8FA2 - chains A and D of the 6 polymer chains in the assembly; structure by electron microscopy, 2.82 A resolution.

== Chain A ==
Name: Scaffolded Spike protein S2' HR1
Organism: Nostoc punctiforme PCC 73102
UniProtKB: chimeric construct of B2J981, P0DTC2: residues 742-915 from B2J981 (B2J981_NOSP7) positions 5-178 (UniProt number = residue number - 737); residues 917-988 from P0DTC2 (SPIKE_SARS2) positions 917-988 (same numbers)
Chain sequence (257 residues; each row starts with the number of its first residue):
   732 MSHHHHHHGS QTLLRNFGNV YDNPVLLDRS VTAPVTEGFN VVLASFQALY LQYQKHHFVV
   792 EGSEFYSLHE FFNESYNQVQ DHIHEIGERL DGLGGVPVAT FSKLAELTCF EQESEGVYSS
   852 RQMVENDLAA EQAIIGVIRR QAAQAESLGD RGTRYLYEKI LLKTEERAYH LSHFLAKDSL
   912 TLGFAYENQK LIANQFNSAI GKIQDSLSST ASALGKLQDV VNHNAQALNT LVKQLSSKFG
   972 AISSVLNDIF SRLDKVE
Unresolved in the structure: 732-917
Differences from the reference sequence: initiating methionine (732); expression tag (733-741); linker (916); conflict His954 (Gln in P0DTC2), Lys969 (Asn in P0DTC2), Phe981 (Leu in P0DTC2)
From the paper describing this entry:
  - self-association interface (contacts with another copy of this molecule); pairs are residue here / residue on that copy: Lys969-Phe970

== Chain D ==
Name: Spike protein S2' 42G
Organism: Severe acute respiratory syndrome coronavirus 2
UniProtKB: P0DTC2 (SPIKE_SARS2); the construct has insertions or renumbered stretches relative to UniProt, so the offset changes along the chain: 1157-1166 = UniProt 1157-1166; 1168-1202 = UniProt 1167-1201
Chain sequence (46 residues; row label = number of the first residue in the row):
  1157 KNHTSPDVDL GGDISGINAS VVNIQKEIDR LNEVAKNLNE SLIDLQ
Unresolved in the structure: 1157-1158, 1202
Differences from the reference sequence: insertion (1167)
Curated features (UniProtKB/Swiss-Prot):
  - glycosylation (N-linked (GlcNAc...) asparagine): Asn1158 (complex), Asn1174 (complex), Asn1195 (complex)

== Chain A / chain D interface ==
Pairs across the interface (44):
  Gln920(A) - Leu1201(D)
  Ala924(A) - Leu1201(D)  hydrophobic
  Phe927(A) - Ser1197(D)
  Phe927(A) - Ile1199(D)  hydrophobic
  Asn928(A) - Leu1198(D)
  Asn928(A) - Ile1199(D)  hydrogen bond (side chain-backbone)
  Ile931(A) - Leu1194(D)
  Ile931(A) - Leu1198(D)  hydrophobic
  Gln935(A) - Ala1191(D)  hydrogen bond (side chain-backbone)
  Gln935(A) - Leu1194(D)
  Gln935(A) - Asn1195(D)  hydrogen bond
  Leu938(A) - Leu1187(D)  hydrophobic
  Leu938(A) - Val1190(D)  hydrophobic
  Ser939(A) - Ala1191(D)
  Thr941(A) - Leu1187(D)
  Ala942(A) - Ile1184(D)
  Ala942(A) - Asn1188(D)
  Leu945(A) - Ile1180(D)
  Leu945(A) - Ile1184(D)
  Leu945(A) - Leu1187(D)  hydrophobic
  Gly946(A) - Ile1184(D)
  Gln949(A) - Asn1179(D)
  Gln949(A) - Ile1180(D)  hydrogen bond (side chain-backbone)
  Gln949(A) - Gln1181(D)  hydrogen bond
  Val952(A) - Val1178(D)  hydrophobic
  Asn953(A) - Val1177(D)
  Asn953(A) - Val1178(D)  hydrogen bond (side chain-backbone)
  Ala956(A) - Ala1175(D)
  Ala956(A) - Ser1176(D)
  Asn960(A) - Asn1174(D)
  Asn960(A) - Ala1175(D)  hydrogen bond (side chain-backbone)
  Val963(A) - Ile1170(D)
  Val963(A) - Ile1173(D)  hydrophobic
  Leu966(A) - Ile1170(D)
  Ser967(A) - Ile1170(D)
  Phe970(A) - Leu1166(D)
  Phe970(A) - Ile1170(D)  hydrophobic
  Ile973(A) - Leu1166(D)  hydrophobic
  Ser974(A) - Leu1166(D)
  Leu977(A) - Leu1166(D)  hydrophobic
  Asn978(A) - Val1164(D)
  Phe981(A) - Ser1161(D)
  Asp985(A) - Thr1160(D)
  Asp985(A) - Ser1161(D)  hydrogen bond (side chain-backbone)
Interface residues without a listed pair, chain A (30 interface residues in all): Lys921, Ile934, Leu959
Interface residues without a listed pair, chain D (27 interface residues in all): Asp1163, Ser1171

== In short ==
30 residues of chain A and 27 residues of chain D are in contact; the contacts include 8 hydrogen bonds. Polar
contacts include Asn928(A)-Ile1199(D), Gln935(A)-Ala1191(D) and Gln935(A)-Asn1195(D). From the paper: a
self-association interface involving Lys969(A).
Here chain A is Scaffolded Spike protein S2' HR1 (Nostoc punctiforme PCC 73102) and chain D is Spike protein
S2' 42G (Severe acute respiratory syndrome coronavirus 2). Entry 8FA2 (Cryo-EM structure of the SARS-CoV-2
Omicron HR1-42G complex) was determined by electron microscopy (same publication as 8FA1 and 7TIK).
